3MC6 - chain A; structure by X-ray diffraction, 3.15 A resolution.

# Chain A
Name: Sphingosine-1-phosphate lyase
Organism: Saccharomyces cerevisiae
Notes: EC 4.1.2.27
UniProt: Q05567 (SGPL_YEAST); residues 103-589 here = UniProt positions 103-589
Chain sequence (497 residues; numbered 101 to 597; the number before each row is that of its first residue):
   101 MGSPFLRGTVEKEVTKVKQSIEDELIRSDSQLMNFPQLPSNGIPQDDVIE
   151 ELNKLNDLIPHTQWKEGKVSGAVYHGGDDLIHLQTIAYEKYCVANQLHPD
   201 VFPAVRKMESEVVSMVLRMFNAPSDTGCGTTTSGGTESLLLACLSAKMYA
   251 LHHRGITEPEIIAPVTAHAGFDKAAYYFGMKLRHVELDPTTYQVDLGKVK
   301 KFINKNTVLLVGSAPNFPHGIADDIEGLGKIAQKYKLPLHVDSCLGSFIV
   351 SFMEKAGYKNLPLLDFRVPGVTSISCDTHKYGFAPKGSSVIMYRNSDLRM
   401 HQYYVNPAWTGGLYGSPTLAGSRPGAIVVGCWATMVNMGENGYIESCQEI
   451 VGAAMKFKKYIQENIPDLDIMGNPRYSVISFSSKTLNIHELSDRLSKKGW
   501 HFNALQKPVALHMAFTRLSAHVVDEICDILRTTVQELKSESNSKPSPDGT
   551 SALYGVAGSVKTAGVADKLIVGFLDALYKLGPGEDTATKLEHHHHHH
Disordered / not traced: 101-130, 541-563, 580-597
Construct notes: initiating methionine (101); expression tag (102, 590-597); engineered mutation Val-308 (Ile in Q05567), Asp-469 (Asn in Q05567)
Modified residues: Lys-380 ((2S)-2-amino-6-[[3-hydroxy-2-methyl-5-(phosphonooxymethyl)pyridin-4-yl]methylideneamino]hexanoic acid; LLP)
UniProt features mapped onto this chain:
  - modified residue: Lys-380 (N6-(pyridoxal phosphate)lysine)
  - mutagenesis: Ala-172 (A172P: Loss of enzyme activity), Tyr-174 (Y174F: Mildly decreased enzyme activity), His-198 (H198A: Decreased enzyme activity), Lys-380 (K380A: Loss of enzyme activity), Lys-386 (K386A: Loss of enzyme activity), Tyr-554 (Y554F: Decreased enzyme activity)
What the authors report for this chain:
  - binding site for phosphate ion: Ala-172, Tyr-174, His-198, Lys-380
  - mutagenesis - Y174F, H198A, C344A, Y554F: decreased growth
  - mutagenesis - A172P, K380A, K386A: abolished growth
  - conformationally variable residues (order/disorder transition): Ser-541 to Ala-563, Leu-580 to Lys-589
  - catalytic residues: Lys-380 (proposed by the authors, not directly observed)

# Overview
From UniProt: 6 mutagenesis sites. From the paper: the catalytic residue Lys-380; Y174F, H198A and C344A,
among others, reduce growth; 7 substitutions were tested in all.
Chain A is Sphingosine-1-phosphate lyase (Saccharomyces cerevisiae); the structure, Crystal structure of
ScDPL1, was determined by X-ray diffraction together with 3MAD, 3MAF, 3MAU and 3MBB from the same study.
